Entry 8P6P (electron microscopy, 3.20 A resolution); this record covers chains 5 and N of the 26 polymer chains in the assembly.

# Chain 5
Molecule: 16S ribosomal RNA
From: Mycoplasmoides pneumoniae M129
Sequence (1520 nucleotides; numbered 1 to 1520; the number before each row is that of its first residue):
     1 UUUUUCUGAGAGUUUGAUCCUGGCUCAGGAUUAACGCUGGCGGCAUGCCU
    51 AAUACAUGCAAGUCGAUCGAAAGUAGUAAUACUUUAGAGGCGAACGGGUG
   101 AGUAACACGUAUCCAAUCUACCUUAUAAUGGGGGAUAACUAGUUGAAAGA
   151 CUAGCUAAUACCGCAUAAGAACUUUGGUUCGCAUGAAUCAAAGUUGAAAG
   201 GACCUGCAAGGGUUCGUUAUUUGAUGAGGGUGCGCCAUAUCAGCUAGUUG
   251 GUGGGGUAACGGCCUACCAAGGCAAUGACGUGUAGCUAUGCUGAGAAGUA
   301 GAAUAGCCACAAUGGGACUGAGACACGGCCCAUACUCCUACGGGAGGCAG
   351 CAGUAGGGAAUUUUUCACAAUGAGCGAAAGCUUGAUGGAGCAAUGCCGCG
   401 UGAACGAUGAAGGUCUUUAAGAUUGUAAAGUUCUUUUAUUUGGGAAGAAU
   451 GACUUUAGCAGGUAAUGGCUAGAGUUUGACUGUACCAUUUUGAAUAAGUG
   501 ACGACUAACUAUGUGCCAGCAGUCXCGGUAAUACAUAGGUCGCAAGCGUU
   551 AUCCGGAUUUAUUGGGCGUAAAGCAAGCGCAGGCGGAUUGAAAAGUCUGG
   601 UGUUAAAGGCAGCUGCUUAACAGUUGUAUGCAUUGGAAACUAUUAAUCUA
   651 GAGUGUGGUAGGGAGUUUUGGAAUUUCAUGUGGAGCGGUGAAAUGCGUAG
   701 AUAUAUGAAGGAACACCAGUGGCGAAGGCGAAAACUUAGGCCAUUACUGA
   751 CGCUUAGGCUUGAAAGUGUGGGGAGCAAAUAGGAUUAGAUACCCUAGUAG
   801 UCCACACCGUAAACGAUAGAUACUAGCUGUCGGGGCGAUCCCCUCGGUAG
   851 UGAAGUUAACACAUUAAGUAUCUCGCCUGGGUAGUACAUUCGCAAGAAUG
   901 AAACUCAAACGGAAUUGACGGGGACCCGCACAAGUGGUGGAGCAUGUUGC
   951 UUAAUUCGACGGUACACGAAAAACCUUACCUAGACUUGACAUCCUUGGCA
  1001 AAAUUAUGGAAACAUAAUGGAGGUUAACCGAGUGACAGGUGGUGCAUGGU
  1051 UGUCGUCAGCUCGUGUCGUGAGAUGUUGGGUUAAGUCCCGCAACGAGCGC
  1101 AACCCUUAUCGUUAGUUACAUUGUCUAGCGAGACUGCUAAUGCAAAUUGG
  1151 AGGAAGGAAGGGAUGACGUCAAAUCAUCAUGCCCCUUAUGUCUAGGGCUG
  1201 CAAACGUGCUACAAUGGCCAAUACAAACAGUCGCCAGCUUGUAAAAGUGA
  1251 GCAAAUCUGUAAAGUUGGUCUCAGUUCGGAUUGAGGGCUGCAAUUCGUCC
  1301 UCAUGAAGUCGGAAUCACUAGUAAUCGCGAAUCAGCUAUGUCGCGGUGAA
  1351 UACGUUCUCGGGUCUUGUACACACXGXCCGUCAAACUAUGAAAGCUGGUA
  1401 AUAUUUAAAAACGUGUUGCUAACCAUUAGGAAGCGCAUGUCAAGGAUAGC
  1451 ACCGGUGAUUGGAGUUAAGUCGUAACAAGGUACCCCUACGAGAACGUGGG
  1501 GGUGGAUCACCUCCUUUCUA
Not modelled in the structure: 1-4, 1512-1520
Construct notes: conflict A1003 (G119315 in 26117688)
Modified / non-standard residues: G7M (N7-methyl-guanosine-5'-monophosphate) at position 525, 5MC (5-methylcytidine-5'-monophosphate) at position 1375, B8T (4-methyl, cytidine-5'-monophosphate) at position 1377, MA6 (6N-dimethyladenosine-5'-monophoshate) at position 1493, MA6 (6N-dimethyladenosine-5'-monophoshate) at position 1494
Ion coordination: Mg2+ site 1 near G22 (its only coordinating residue here); Mg2+ site 2: C49, G100; Mg2+ site 3 near A54 (its only coordinating residue here); Mg2+ site 4 near U85 (its only coordinating residue here); Mg2+ site 5 near G92 (its only coordinating residue here); Mg2+ site 6 near A94 (its only coordinating residue here); Mg2+ site 7 near C95 (its only coordinating residue here); Mg2+ site 8 near G98 (its only coordinating residue here); Mg2+ site 9: A101, G102, G285; Mg2+ site 10: A160, C161; Mg2+ site 11 near G251 (its only coordinating residue here); Mg2+ site 12 near U252 (its only coordinating residue here); 41 more Mg2+ sites not listed
Ligand contacts:
  - pentane-1,5-diamine (N2P): C574, A576, G577, A756, G757, G758, C759
  - 1,4-diaminobutane (PUT), molecule 1: G768, U769, G770, G771, G772, G800
  - 1,4-diaminobutane (PUT), molecule 2: G936, G937, U938, G939, G1311
  - spermidine (SPD), molecule 1: G962, C965, A966, C967, G1206, U1207, G1340, U1341
  - spermidine (SPD), molecule 2: A1323, A1324, U1325, C1326, C1344, G1345

# Chain N
Protein: 30S ribosomal protein S15
From: Mycoplasmoides pneumoniae M129
UniProtKB: P75173 (RS15_MYCPN); numbering as in UniProt (aligned over 1-86)
Chain sequence (86 residues; row label = number of the first residue in the row):
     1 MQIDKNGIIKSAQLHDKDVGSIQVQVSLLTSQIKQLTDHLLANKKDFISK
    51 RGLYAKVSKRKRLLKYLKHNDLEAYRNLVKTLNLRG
Not modelled in the structure: 1

# Chain 5 / chain N interface
Pairs across the interface - 58 pairs, chain 5 then chain N:
  G577(5) / Arg-51(N)  hydrogen bond to the sugar
  C578(5) / Tyr-54(N)  hydrogen bond to the sugar
  C578(5) / Ser-58(N)  sugar contact
  G579(5) / Ser-58(N)  hydrogen bond to the phosphate
  G579(5) / Arg-62(N)  salt bridge to the phosphate
  C580(5) / Arg-62(N)  phosphate contact
  C580(5) / Lys-65(N)  salt bridge to the phosphate
  A581(5) / Lys-65(N)  salt bridge to the phosphate
  G653(5) / Gly-20(N)  hydrogen bond to the base
  G653(5) / Gln-25(N)  hydrogen bond to the sugar
  G653(5) / Lys-59(N)  hydrogen bond to the sugar
  U654(5) / Val-19(N)  hydrogen bond to the sugar
  U654(5) / Gly-20(N)  base contact
  U654(5) / Gln-25(N)  hydrogen bond to the sugar
  G655(5) / Lys-5(N)  salt bridge to the phosphate
  G655(5) / Ile-9(N)  sugar contact
  G655(5) / Val-19(N)  sugar contact
  G655(5) / Leu-28(N)  phosphate contact
  U656(5) / Lys-5(N)  salt bridge to the phosphate
  G663(5) / Ile-48(N)  base contact
  A664(5) / Asp-46(N)  base contact
  A664(5) / Ile-48(N)  sugar contact
  G665(5) / Asn-43(N)  hydrogen bond to the sugar
  G665(5) / Lys-45(N)  sugar contact
  G665(5) / Asp-46(N)  sugar contact
  U666(5) / Asn-43(N)  sugar contact
  U666(5) / Lys-45(N)  salt bridge to the phosphate
  A725(5) / Arg-51(N)  salt bridge to the phosphate
  U736(5) / His-39(N)  hydrogen bond to the sugar
  U737(5) / Gln-2(N)  hydrogen bond to the phosphate
  U737(5) / Gln-35(N)  hydrogen bond to the phosphate
  U737(5) / Leu-36(N)  phosphate contact
  U737(5) / His-39(N)  sugar contact
  U737(5) / Ser-49(N)  hydrogen bond to the sugar
  A738(5) / Leu-36(N)  phosphate contact
  A738(5) / Ile-48(N)  sugar contact
  A738(5) / Lys-56(N)  salt bridge to the phosphate
  G739(5) / Lys-56(N)  phosphate contact
  A746(5) / Lys-17(N)  sugar contact
  C747(5) / Lys-17(N)  sugar contact
  C747(5) / Asp-18(N)  hydrogen bond to the sugar
  C747(5) / Gly-20(N)  base contact
  U748(5) / Gly-20(N)  sugar contact
  U748(5) / Ser-21(N)  sugar contact
  U748(5) / Ile-22(N)  sugar contact
  G749(5) / Tyr-66(N)  sugar contact
  A750(5) / Tyr-66(N)  hydrogen bond to the phosphate
  A750(5) / Asn-70(N)  phosphate contact
  C751(5) / Leu-63(N)  sugar contact
  C751(5) / Tyr-66(N)  sugar contact
  G752(5) / Arg-62(N)  salt bridge to the phosphate
  U760(5) / Lys-50(N)  phosphate contact
  U760(5) / Tyr-54(N)  sugar contact
  U761(5) / Phe-47(N)  phosphate contact
  U761(5) / Lys-50(N)  salt bridge to the phosphate
  G762(5) / Phe-47(N)  phosphate contact
  A804(5) / Lys-45(N)  salt bridge to the phosphate
  C805(5) / Lys-45(N)  phosphate contact
Interface residues without a listed pair, chain 5 (31 interface residues in all): A726
Interface residues without a listed pair, chain N (34 interface residues in all): Gln-32, Gly-52, Ala-55

# Summary
Chain 5 and chain N form an interface of 31 and 34 residues respectively, with 15 hydrogen bonds and 11 salt
bridges. Among the polar pairs are G653(5)/Gly-20(N), G577(5)/Arg-51(N) and C578(5)/Tyr-54(N). Ligands of
chain 5: spermidine, 1,4-diaminobutane and pentane-1,5-diamine.
Here chain 5 is 16S ribosomal RNA and chain N is 30S ribosomal protein S15, both from Mycoplasmoides
pneumoniae M129. Entry 8P6P (Mycoplasma pneumoniae small ribosomal subunit in chloramphenicol-treated cells)
was determined by electron microscopy together with 8P7X, 8P7Y, 8P8B, 8P8V and 8P8W from the same study.
